PDB entry 6Z6O | electron microscopy, 3.80 A resolution | chains B and D of the 16 polymer chains in the assembly

# Chain B
Protein: Histone deacetylase HDA1
Source organism: Saccharomyces cerevisiae (strain ATCC 204508 / S288c)
Notes: EC 3.5.1.98
UniProtKB: P53973 (HDA1_YEAST); numbering as in UniProt (aligned over 29-700)
Sequence (672 residues; row label = number of the first residue in the row):
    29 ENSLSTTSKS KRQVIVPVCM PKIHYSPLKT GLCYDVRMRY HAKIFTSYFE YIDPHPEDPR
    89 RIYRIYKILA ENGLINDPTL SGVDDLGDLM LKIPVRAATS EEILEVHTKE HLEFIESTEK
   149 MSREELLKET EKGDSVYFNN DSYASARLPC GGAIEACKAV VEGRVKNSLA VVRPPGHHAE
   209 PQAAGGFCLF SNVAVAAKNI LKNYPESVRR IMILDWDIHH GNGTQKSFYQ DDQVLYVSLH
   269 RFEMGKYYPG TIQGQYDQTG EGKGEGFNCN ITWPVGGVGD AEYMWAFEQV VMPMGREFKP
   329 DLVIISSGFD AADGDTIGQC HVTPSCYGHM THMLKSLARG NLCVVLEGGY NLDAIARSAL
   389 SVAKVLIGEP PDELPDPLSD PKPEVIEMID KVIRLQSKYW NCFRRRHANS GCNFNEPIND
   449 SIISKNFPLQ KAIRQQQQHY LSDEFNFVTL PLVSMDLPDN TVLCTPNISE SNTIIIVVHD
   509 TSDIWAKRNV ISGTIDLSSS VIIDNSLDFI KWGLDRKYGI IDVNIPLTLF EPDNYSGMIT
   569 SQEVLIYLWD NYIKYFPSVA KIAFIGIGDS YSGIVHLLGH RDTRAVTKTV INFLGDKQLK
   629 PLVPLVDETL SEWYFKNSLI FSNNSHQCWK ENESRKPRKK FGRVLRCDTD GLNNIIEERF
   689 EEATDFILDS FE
Disordered / not traced: 657-666, 679
Bound ions: Zn2+: D245, H247, D338
Swiss-Prot annotation at these positions:
  - active site: H206

# Chain D
Protein: HDA1 complex subunit 3
Source organism: Saccharomyces cerevisiae (strain ATCC 204508 / S288c)
UniProtKB: Q06623 (HDA3_YEAST); numbering as in UniProt; present here: 28-333, 404-639
Sequence (542 residues; each row starts with the number of its first residue; note: 70 numbers in that range are skipped by the numbering (no residue carries them; nothing is unmodelled there)):
    28 SGDYWLPTTM SLYQKELTDQ IVSLHYSDIL RYFETSHYKE DVILESMKTM CLNGSLVATH
    88 PYLLIDHYMP KSLITRDVPA HLAENSGKFS VLRDLINLVQ EYETETAIVC RPGRTMDLLE
   148 ALLLGNKVHI KRYDGHSIKS KQKANDFSCT VHLFSSEGIN FTKYPIKSKA RFDMLICLDT
   208 TVDTSQKDIQ YLLQYKRERK GLERYAPIVR LVAINSIDHC RLFFGKKFDK NSREYLENVT
   268 AAMVILRDRL GTLPPDLRPI YSQKLHYLVE WLENPTVPWP LPDIYPLKQY TSMDVERSLL
   328 TEVHFK
   404 NSSNVNYHLS SGIITHKLIQ SMGEVYMDIC VQKQELDDYS CLDDLQNDHL KFFSNEDEKI
   464 IKEYETVLRT NNENLNRSHE LEVENNLKFS QIETLEKDIE TLKGSLMAQG ETLSKLKDAF
   524 VKTDNVQDEI EKEERVSVSR DTEKKYMEQE IKRAVDAIRE NEEETHKLNE KQNGLESELK
   584 LKFEKSEIST KELNEKIGFL KKELKLENDL NEELVGQLSK TMDNLENLTI PRVRTQ

# How chain B and chain D interact
Pairs across the interface (36):
  S31(B) with R58(D); H64(D)
  L32(B) with R58(D), hydrogen bond (backbone-side chain); T62(D)
  T34(B) with E61(D), hydrogen bond
  T35(B) with E61(D), hydrogen bond (backbone-backbone); T62(D); S63(D)
  S36(B) with F60(D); E61(D); M320(D)
  S38(B) with M320(D)
  K39(B) with M320(D)
  R40(B) with M320(D)
  Q41(B) with D321(D), hydrogen bond; R324(D), hydrogen bond
  I43(B) with L327(D), hydrophobic
  V476(B) with Q437(D); D441(D)
  T477(B) with E438(D); D441(D)
  P479(B) with E438(D)
  V481(B) with D446(D); D447(D)
  D487(B) with E438(D)
  D578(B) with N450(D)
  N579(B) with L445(D); N450(D)
  Y580(B) with L445(D); D446(D), hydrogen bond
  K582(B) with L453(D)
  Y583(B) with L445(D), hydrophobic; Q449(D), hydrogen bond (side chain-backbone); N450(D), hydrogen bond (side chain-backbone); L453(D)
  F584(B) with L445(D), hydrophobic
Interface residues without a listed pair, chain B (25 interface residues in all): S33, V42, F475, P494
Interface residues without a listed pair, chain D (23 interface residues in all): E323, K436, D440, K454

# Overview
25 residues of chain B and 23 residues of chain D are in contact, with 8 hydrogen bonds. Among the polar pairs
are L32(B)-R58(D), T34(B)-E61(D) and Q41(B)-D321(D). D245(B), H247(B) and D338(B) form the Zn2+ site. From
UniProt: active-site residue H206(B) on chain B.
Here chain B is Histone deacetylase HDA1 and chain D is HDA1 complex subunit 3, both from Saccharomyces
cerevisiae (strain ATCC 204508 / S288c). Entry 6Z6O (HDAC-TC) was determined by electron microscopy together
with 6Z6F, 6Z6H and 6Z6P from the same study.
